PDB entry 1EGV | X-ray diffraction, 1.75 A resolution | chains A and G of the 6 polymer chains in the assembly

# Chain A
Name: Propanediol dehydratase
Organism: Klebsiella oxytoca
Notes: EC 4.2.1.28; fragment: alpha chain
UniProt: Q59470 (Q59470_KLEOX); residue numbers follow UniProt; this construct covers 1-554
Chain sequence (554 residues; row label = number of the first residue in the row):
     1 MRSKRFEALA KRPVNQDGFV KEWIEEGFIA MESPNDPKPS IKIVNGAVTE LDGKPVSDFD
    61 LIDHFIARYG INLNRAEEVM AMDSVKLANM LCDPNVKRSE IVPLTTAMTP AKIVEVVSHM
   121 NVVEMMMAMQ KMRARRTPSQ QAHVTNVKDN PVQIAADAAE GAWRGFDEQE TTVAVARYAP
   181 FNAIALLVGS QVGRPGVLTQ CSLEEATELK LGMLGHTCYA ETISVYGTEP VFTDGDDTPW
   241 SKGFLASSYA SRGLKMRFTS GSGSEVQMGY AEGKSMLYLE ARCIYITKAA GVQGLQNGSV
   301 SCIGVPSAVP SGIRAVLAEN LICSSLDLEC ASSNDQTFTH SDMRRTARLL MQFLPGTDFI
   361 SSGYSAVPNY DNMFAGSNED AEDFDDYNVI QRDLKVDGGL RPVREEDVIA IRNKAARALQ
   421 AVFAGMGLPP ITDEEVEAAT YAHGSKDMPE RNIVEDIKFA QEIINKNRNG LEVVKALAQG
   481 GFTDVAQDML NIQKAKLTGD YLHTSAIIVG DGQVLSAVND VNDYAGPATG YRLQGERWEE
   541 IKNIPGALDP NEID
Not modelled in the structure: 552-554
Metal / ion sites: K+ site 1: Gln-141, Glu-170, Glu-221, Gln-296, Ser-362 (together with s-1,2-propanediol); K+ site 2: Gly-261, Ser-264, Glu-265, Glu-280, Cys-283
Small-molecule neighbours:
  - co-(adenin-9-yl-pentyl)-cobalamin (COY): Thr-172, Val-173, Ser-202, Leu-203, Glu-204, Glu-205, Thr-222, Ser-224, Val-225, Tyr-226, Asp-234, Gly-235, Thr-259, Ser-260, Gly-261, Ser-264, Gln-267, Met-268, Ser-299, Val-300, Ser-301, Cys-302, Gln-336, Met-373, Phe-374, Ala-375
  - s-1,2-propanediol (PGO): Gln-141, His-143, Glu-170, Glu-221, Thr-222, Gln-296, Val-300, Ser-301, Asp-335, Gln-336, Ser-362, Gly-363, Phe-374

# Chain G
Name: Propanediol dehydratase
Organism: Klebsiella oxytoca
Notes: EC 4.2.1.28; fragment: gamma chain
UniProt: Q59472 (Q59472_KLEOX); residue numbers follow UniProt; this construct covers 1-173
Chain sequence (173 residues; row label = number of the first residue in the row):
     1 MNTDAIESMV RDVLSRMNSL QGEAPAAAPA AGGASRSARV SDYPLANKHP EWVKTATNKT
    61 LDDFTLENVL SNKVTAQDMR ITPETLRLQA SIAKDAGRDR LAMNFERAAE LTAVPDDRIL
   121 EIYNALRPYR STKEELLAIA DDLESRYQAK ICAAFVREAA TLYVERKKLK GDD
Not modelled in the structure: 1-36

# How chain A and chain G interact
Residue-residue contacts (128):
  Phe-59(A) / Arg-166(G)  hydrogen bond (backbone-side chain)
  Asp-60(A) / Arg-166(G)
  Leu-61(A) / Leu-162(G)  hydrophobic
  Leu-61(A) / Arg-166(G)
  His-64(A) / Leu-162(G)
  Arg-68(A) / Glu-158(G)  salt bridge
  Arg-68(A) / Leu-162(G)
  Tyr-69(A) / Arg-100(G)
  Tyr-69(A) / Glu-158(G)  hydrogen bond
  Glu-204(A) / Arg-127(G)  salt bridge
  Glu-205(A) / Tyr-123(G)
  Ala-206(A) / Leu-120(G)
  Ala-206(A) / Asn-124(G)
  Leu-209(A) / Ile-119(G)  hydrophobic
  Leu-209(A) / Leu-120(G)  hydrophobic
  Lys-210(A) / Leu-120(G)
  Met-213(A) / Asp-116(G)
  Met-213(A) / Ile-119(G)  hydrophobic
  Met-213(A) / Leu-120(G)  hydrophobic
  Glu-229(A) / Arg-166(G)  salt bridge
  Glu-229(A) / Lys-168(G)
  Thr-233(A) / Tyr-129(G)
  Thr-233(A) / Lys-168(G)  hydrogen bond
  Asp-236(A) / Arg-127(G)  salt bridge
  Asp-236(A) / Pro-128(G)
  Asp-236(A) / Arg-130(G)  salt bridge
  Asp-237(A) / Tyr-123(G)  hydrogen bond
  Asp-237(A) / Arg-127(G)
  Asp-237(A) / Pro-128(G)
  Thr-238(A) / Leu-126(G)
  Thr-238(A) / Tyr-163(G)  hydrogen bond
  Trp-240(A) / Phe-155(G)
  Trp-240(A) / Glu-158(G)  hydrogen bond
  Trp-240(A) / Ala-159(G)  hydrophobic
  Trp-240(A) / Leu-162(G)  hydrophobic
  Trp-240(A) / Tyr-163(G)
  Ser-241(A) / Tyr-123(G)
  Ser-241(A) / Leu-126(G)
  Ser-241(A) / Tyr-163(G)
  Gly-243(A) / Arg-107(G)  hydrogen bond (backbone-side chain)
  Phe-244(A) / Leu-111(G)  hydrophobic
  Phe-244(A) / Ile-119(G)
  Phe-244(A) / Ile-122(G)  hydrophobic
  Phe-244(A) / Tyr-123(G)
  Phe-244(A) / Leu-126(G)  hydrophobic
  Phe-244(A) / Phe-155(G)
  Leu-245(A) / Tyr-123(G)  hydrophobic
  Ala-246(A) / Asn-104(G)
  Ser-247(A) / Asn-104(G)  hydrogen bond
  Ser-247(A) / Arg-107(G)  hydrogen bond
  Ser-247(A) / Ala-108(G)
  Ser-247(A) / Leu-111(G)
  Ser-248(A) / Leu-111(G)
  Ser-248(A) / Ile-119(G)
  Ala-250(A) / Leu-86(G)
  Ala-250(A) / Ala-108(G)  hydrophobic
  Ser-251(A) / Ile-81(G)
  Ser-251(A) / Ala-108(G)
  Ser-251(A) / Leu-111(G)
  Ser-251(A) / Thr-112(G)
  Arg-252(A) / Arg-80(G)
  Arg-252(A) / Leu-111(G)  hydrogen bond (side chain-backbone)
  Arg-252(A) / Val-114(G)  hydrogen bond (side chain-backbone)
  Arg-252(A) / Pro-115(G)
  Arg-252(A) / Asp-116(G)  salt bridge
  Arg-252(A) / Ile-119(G)
  Gly-253(A) / Ile-81(G)
  Lys-288(A) / Arg-100(G)
  Ala-289(A) / Arg-100(G)  hydrogen bond (backbone-side chain)
  Ala-290(A) / Asn-104(G)
  Ala-290(A) / Arg-107(G)  hydrogen bond (backbone-side chain)
  Gly-291(A) / Arg-100(G)
  Gly-291(A) / Leu-101(G)
  Gly-291(A) / Asn-104(G)  hydrogen bond (backbone-side chain)
  Asp-327(A) / Arg-98(G)  salt bridge
  Asn-469(A) / Ala-76(G)
  Leu-471(A) / Thr-75(G)
  Leu-471(A) / Ala-76(G)
  Val-474(A) / Leu-66(G)  hydrophobic
  Lys-475(A) / Val-69(G)
  Lys-475(A) / Asn-72(G)  hydrogen bond
  Gln-479(A) / Leu-70(G)
  Thr-483(A) / Leu-66(G)
  Ala-486(A) / Leu-66(G)
  Gln-487(A) / Leu-66(G)
  Leu-490(A) / Phe-64(G)
  Leu-490(A) / Thr-65(G)
  Leu-490(A) / Leu-66(G)
  Gln-493(A) / Met-79(G)
  Lys-494(A) / Leu-61(G)  hydrogen bond (side chain-backbone)
  Lys-494(A) / Phe-64(G)  hydrogen bond (side chain-backbone)
  Lys-494(A) / Met-79(G)
  Lys-496(A) / Ile-81(G)
  Leu-497(A) / Val-53(G)
  Leu-497(A) / Phe-64(G)  hydrophobic
  Leu-497(A) / Met-79(G)
  Leu-497(A) / Arg-80(G)
  Leu-497(A) / Ile-81(G)
  Leu-497(A) / Thr-85(G)
  Thr-498(A) / Leu-45(G)
  Thr-498(A) / Thr-85(G)
  Thr-498(A) / Gln-89(G)  hydrogen bond (backbone-side chain)
  Gly-499(A) / Ile-81(G)
  Gly-499(A) / Gln-89(G)  hydrogen bond (backbone-side chain)
  Asp-500(A) / Tyr-43(G)  hydrogen bond (backbone-side chain)
  Asp-500(A) / Pro-44(G)
  Asp-500(A) / Leu-45(G)  hydrogen bond (side chain-backbone)
  Asp-500(A) / Ala-46(G)  hydrogen bond (side chain-backbone)
  Asp-500(A) / Gln-89(G)  hydrogen bond
  Leu-502(A) / Leu-86(G)  hydrophobic
  Leu-502(A) / Phe-105(G)  hydrophobic
  His-503(A) / Tyr-43(G)
  His-503(A) / Gln-89(G)  hydrogen bond
  His-503(A) / Ile-92(G)
  His-503(A) / Ala-93(G)
  His-503(A) / Phe-105(G)
  Thr-504(A) / Arg-98(G)  hydrogen bond
  Thr-504(A) / Leu-101(G)
  Gln-513(A) / Asn-47(G)  hydrogen bond
  Val-514(A) / Tyr-43(G)
  Val-514(A) / Pro-44(G)  hydrophobic
  Ser-516(A) / Tyr-43(G)  hydrogen bond
  Ala-517(A) / Arg-98(G)
  Val-518(A) / Val-40(G)  hydrophobic
  Val-518(A) / Tyr-43(G)  hydrophobic
  Val-518(A) / Arg-98(G)
  Asn-519(A) / Tyr-43(G)
  Asn-519(A) / Pro-44(G)
Interface residues without a listed pair, chain A (66 interface residues in all): Asp-58, Phe-65, Arg-98, Lys-242, Val-292, Gln-293, Ala-478
Interface residues without a listed pair, chain G (59 interface residues in all): Thr-55, Asp-62, Val-74, Gly-97, Asp-117, Glu-165

# In short
Chain A and chain G form an interface of 66 and 59 residues respectively, with 27 hydrogen bonds and 7 salt
bridges. Among the polar pairs are Arg-68(A)/Glu-158(G), Glu-204(A)/Arg-127(G) and Glu-229(A)/Arg-166(G).
Chain A binds co-(adenin-9-yl-pentyl)-cobalamin and s-1,2-propanediol.
Here chain A is Propanediol dehydratase and chain G is Propanediol dehydratase, both from Klebsiella oxytoca.
Entry 1EGV (Crystal structure of the diol dehydratase-adeninylpentylcobalamin complex from klebsella oxytoca
under the illuminated condition) was determined by X-ray diffraction (same publication as 1EEX and 1EGM).
